1X3K - chain A; structure by X-ray diffraction, 1.64 A resolution.

# Chain A
Molecule: hemoglobin component V
Organism: Tokunagayusurika akamusi
Reference sequence: Q7M422 (Q7M422_9DIPT); numbering as in UniProt (aligned over 1-152)
Sequence (152 residues; row label = number of the first residue in the row):
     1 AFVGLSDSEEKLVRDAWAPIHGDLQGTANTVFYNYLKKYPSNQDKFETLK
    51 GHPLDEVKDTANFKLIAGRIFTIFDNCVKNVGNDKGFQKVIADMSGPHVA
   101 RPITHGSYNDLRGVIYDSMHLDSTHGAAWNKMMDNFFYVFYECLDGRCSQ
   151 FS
Disulfide bonds: Cys143-Cys148
Metal / ion sites: heme Fe near His98 (its only coordinating residue here)
Residues lining bound ligands: heme (HEM): Tyr35, Asn42, Lys45, Phe46, Thr48, Ile66, Arg69, Ile70, Ile73, Phe74, Met94, Pro97, His98, Arg101, Ile103, Ser107, Tyr108, Leu111, Phe136, Phe137, Phe140

# Summary
Bound to chain A: heme.
Chain A is hemoglobin component V (Tokunagayusurika akamusi); the structure, Crystal structure of a hemoglobin
component (TA-V) from Tokunagayusurika akamusi, was determined by X-ray diffraction (same publication as
1X46).
